Entry 8ZGU (X-ray diffraction, 3.51 A resolution); this record covers chains H and L of the 3 polymer chains in the assembly.

[Chain H]
Molecule: AH100 heavy chain
From: Homo sapiens
Sequence (225 residues; each row starts with the number of its first residue):
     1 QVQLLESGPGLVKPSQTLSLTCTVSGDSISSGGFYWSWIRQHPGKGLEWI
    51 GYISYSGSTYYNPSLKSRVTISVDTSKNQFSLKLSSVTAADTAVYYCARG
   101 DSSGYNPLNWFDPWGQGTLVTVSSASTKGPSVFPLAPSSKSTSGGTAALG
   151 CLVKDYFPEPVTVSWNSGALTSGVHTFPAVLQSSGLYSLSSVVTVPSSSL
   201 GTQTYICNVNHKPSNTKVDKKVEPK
Disulfides: Cys22-Cys97, Cys151-Cys207

[Chain L]
Molecule: AH100 light chain
From: Homo sapiens
Sequence (215 residues; numbered 2 to 216; the number before each row is that of its first residue):
     2 SVLTQPPSASGTPGQRVTIYCSGSTSNIGGNTVSWYQQLPSMAPKLLIYS
    52 NDQRPSGVPDRFSGSKSGTSASLAISGLQSEDEADYYCAAWDENLNGVVF
   102 GGGTKLTVLGQPKAAPSVTLFPPSSEELQANKATLVCLISDFYPGAVTVA
   152 WKADSSPVKAGVETTTPSKQSNNKYAASSYLSLTPEQWKSHKSYSCQVTH
   202 EGSTVEKTVVPTECS
Disulfides: Cys22-Cys89, Cys138-Cys197

[Chain H / chain L interface]
Contacting residue pairs (76):
  Gln41(H) - Gln39(L)  hydrogen bond
  Gln41(H) - Tyr88(L)
  Lys45(H) - Tyr88(L)
  Gly46(H) - Tyr88(L)
  Leu47(H) - Tyr88(L)  hydrophobic
  Leu47(H) - Phe101(L)  hydrophobic
  Glu48(H) - Phe101(L)
  Trp49(H) - Gly98(L)
  Trp49(H) - Val99(L)
  Trp49(H) - Phe101(L)
  Tyr60(H) - Trp92(L)  hydrophobic
  Tyr60(H) - Asn97(L)
  Pro63(H) - Leu96(L)
  Tyr96(H) - Gln39(L)
  Tyr96(H) - Met43(L)
  Tyr96(H) - Ala44(L)  hydrophobic
  Tyr96(H) - Pro45(L)
  Ser103(H) - Ser51(L)
  Asn106(H) - Thr33(L)
  Pro107(H) - Trp92(L)
  Leu108(H) - Trp92(L)
  Leu108(H) - Val99(L)  hydrophobic
  Asn109(H) - Thr33(L)  hydrogen bond
  Asn109(H) - Ser35(L)  hydrogen bond (backbone-side chain)
  Asn109(H) - Tyr37(L)
  Trp110(H) - Ser35(L)
  Trp110(H) - Tyr37(L)
  Trp110(H) - Tyr50(L)  hydrophobic
  Phe111(H) - Tyr37(L)  hydrogen bond (backbone-side chain)
  Phe111(H) - Leu47(L)
  Phe111(H) - Val99(L)  hydrophobic
  Asp112(H) - Leu47(L)
  Trp114(H) - Pro45(L)  hydrophobic
  Gly115(H) - Ala44(L)
  Gln116(H) - Ala44(L)
  Phe133(H) - Glu128(L)
  Pro134(H) - Ser125(L)
  Pro134(H) - Glu127(L)
  Leu135(H) - Phe122(L)
  Leu135(H) - Pro123(L)
  Ala136(H) - Phe122(L)
  Ser138(H) - Glu214(L)  hydrogen bond
  Ser139(H) - Glu214(L)
  Lys140(H) - Lys208(L)
  Lys140(H) - Thr209(L)
  Lys140(H) - Val210(L)
  Lys140(H) - Val211(L)
  Lys140(H) - Glu214(L)
  Ala148(H) - Phe122(L)
  Leu149(H) - Phe122(L)  hydrophobic
  Gly150(H) - Phe122(L)
  Leu152(H) - Glu128(L)
  Leu152(H) - Thr135(L)
  Lys154(H) - Glu128(L)  salt bridge
  Lys154(H) - Thr135(L)  hydrogen bond
  Lys154(H) - Ser183(L)
  His175(H) - Gln171(L)  hydrogen bond
  Phe177(H) - Ala177(L)  hydrophobic
  Phe177(H) - Ala178(L)
  Phe177(H) - Ser179(L)
  Pro178(H) - Thr166(L)
  Pro178(H) - Ser169(L)
  Ala179(H) - Thr166(L)
  Val180(H) - Glu164(L)
  Val180(H) - Thr166(L)
  Gln182(H) - Glu164(L)
  Ser183(H) - Glu164(L)
  Ser188(H) - Tyr181(L)
  Leu189(H) - Tyr181(L)
  Ser190(H) - Tyr181(L)  hydrogen bond (backbone-side chain)
  Val192(H) - Leu139(L)  hydrophobic
  Lys220(H) - Glu127(L)  salt bridge
  Lys225(H) - Pro124(L)  hydrogen bond (side chain-backbone)
  Lys225(H) - Ser125(L)
  Lys225(H) - Ser126(L)  hydrogen bond
  Lys225(H) - Cys215(L)
Interface residues without a listed pair, chain H (50 interface residues in all): Ile39, Tyr52, Tyr61, Val132, Asp155
Interface residues without a listed pair, chain L (48 interface residues in all): Asn32, Ala90, Lys133, Ala134, Val137, Ile140, Ser216

[In short]
The interface between chain H and chain L involves 50 residues on one side and 48 on the other; the contacts
include 10 hydrogen bonds and 2 salt bridges. Polar contacts include Lys154(H)-Glu128(L), Lys220(H)-Glu127(L)
and Gln41(H)-Gln39(L).
Here chain H is AH100 heavy chain and chain L is AH100 light chain, both from Homo sapiens. Entry 8ZGU
(Crystal structural of HTNV Gn and AH100 Fab) was determined by X-ray diffraction.
